6EDM - chain A; structure by X-ray diffraction, 1.40 A resolution.

Chain A:
Name: Beta-lactamase
Source organism: Clostridioides difficile
Notes: EC 3.5.2.6
UniProt: A0A160YKM3 (A0A160YKM3_CLODI); residues 3-252 here correspond to UniProt positions 60-309 (UniProt number = residue number + 57)
Amino-acid sequence (251 residues; numbered 2 to 252; the number before each row is that of its first residue):
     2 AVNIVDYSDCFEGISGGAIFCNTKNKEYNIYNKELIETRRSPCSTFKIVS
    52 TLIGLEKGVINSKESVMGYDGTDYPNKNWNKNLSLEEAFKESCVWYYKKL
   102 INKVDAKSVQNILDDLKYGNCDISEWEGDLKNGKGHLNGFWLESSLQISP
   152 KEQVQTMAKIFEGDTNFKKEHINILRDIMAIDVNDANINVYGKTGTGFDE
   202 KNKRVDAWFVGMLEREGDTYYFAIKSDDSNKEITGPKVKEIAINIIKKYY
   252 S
Modified / non-standard residues: K48 (lysine nz-carboxylic acid; KCX)
Sequence notes: expression tag (2); conflict A181 (Lys238 in A0A160YKM3), A187 (Lys244 in A0A160YKM3)

In short:
Chain A is Beta-lactamase (Clostridioides difficile); the structure, Structure of apo-CDD-1 beta-lactamase,
was determined by X-ray diffraction, deposited together with 6PQC.
